8URJ - chains C and G of the 7 polymer chains in the assembly; structure by electron microscopy, 4.25 A resolution (low resolution: residue-level contacts below are approximate; hydrogen-bond / salt-bridge calls are withheld).

Chain C:
Name: Exportin-1
From: Homo sapiens
UniProtKB: O14980 (XPO1_HUMAN); residue numbers follow UniProt; this construct covers 1-1056
Sequence (1062 residues; row label = number of the first residue in the row; numbers below 1 keep their minus sign (Gly-5 is residue -5)):
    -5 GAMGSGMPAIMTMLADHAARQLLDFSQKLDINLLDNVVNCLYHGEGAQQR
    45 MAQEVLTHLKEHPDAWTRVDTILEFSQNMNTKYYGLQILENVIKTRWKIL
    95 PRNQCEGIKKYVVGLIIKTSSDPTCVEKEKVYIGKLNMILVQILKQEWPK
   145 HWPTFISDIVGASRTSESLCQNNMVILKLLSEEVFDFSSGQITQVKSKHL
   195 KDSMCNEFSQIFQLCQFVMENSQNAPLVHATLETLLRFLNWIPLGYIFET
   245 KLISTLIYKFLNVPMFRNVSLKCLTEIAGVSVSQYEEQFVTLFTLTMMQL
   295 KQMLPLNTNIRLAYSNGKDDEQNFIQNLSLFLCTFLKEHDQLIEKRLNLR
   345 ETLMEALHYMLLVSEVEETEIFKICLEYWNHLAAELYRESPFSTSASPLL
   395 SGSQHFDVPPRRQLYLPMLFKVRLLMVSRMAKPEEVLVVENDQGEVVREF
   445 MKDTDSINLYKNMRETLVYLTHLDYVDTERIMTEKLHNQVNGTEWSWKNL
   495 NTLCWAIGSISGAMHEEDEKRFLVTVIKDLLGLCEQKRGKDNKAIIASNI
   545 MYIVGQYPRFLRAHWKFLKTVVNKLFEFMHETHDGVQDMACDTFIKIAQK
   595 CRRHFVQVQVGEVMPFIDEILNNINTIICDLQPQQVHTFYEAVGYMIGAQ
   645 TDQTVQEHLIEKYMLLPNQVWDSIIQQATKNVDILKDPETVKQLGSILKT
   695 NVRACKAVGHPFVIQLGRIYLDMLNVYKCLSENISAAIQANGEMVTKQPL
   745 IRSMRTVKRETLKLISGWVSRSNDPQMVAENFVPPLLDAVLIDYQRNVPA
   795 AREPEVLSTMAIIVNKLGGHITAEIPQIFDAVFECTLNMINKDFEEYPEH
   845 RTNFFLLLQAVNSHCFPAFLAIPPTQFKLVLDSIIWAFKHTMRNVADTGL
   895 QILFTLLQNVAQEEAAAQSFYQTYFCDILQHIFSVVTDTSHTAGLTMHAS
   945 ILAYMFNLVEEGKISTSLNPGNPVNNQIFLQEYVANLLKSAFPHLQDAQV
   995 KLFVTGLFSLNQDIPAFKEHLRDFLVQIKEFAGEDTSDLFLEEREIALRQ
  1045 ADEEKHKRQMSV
Not modelled in the structure: -5 to 6
Sequence notes: expression tag (-5 to 0)
Curated features (UniProtKB/Swiss-Prot):
  - region: Pro411 to Phe414 (Necessary for HTLV-1 Rex multimerization), Val800 to Pro820 (Interaction with HIV-1 Rev)
  - modified residue: Ser391 (Phosphoserine), Lys446 (N6-acetyllysine), Thr448 (Phosphothreonine), Ser450 (Phosphoserine), Tyr454 (Phosphotyrosine), Lys693 (N6-acetyllysine), Ser1031 (Phosphoserine)
  - mutagenesis: Ser191 (S191A: Does not abolish Rex-mediated mRNA export), Val284 (V284E: Does not abolish Rex-mediated mRNA export), Asp334 (D334G: Does not abolish Rex-mediated mRNA export), Ile337 (I337L: Does not abolish Rex-mediated mRNA export), Thr346 (T346A: Does not abolish Rex-mediated mRNA export), Val402 (V402I: Does not abolish Rex-mediated mRNA export), Pro411 (P411T: Strongly abolishes interaction with Rex and RANBP3, abolishes Rex-mediated mRNA export. Does not abolish interaction with RANBP3; when associated with S-414. Abolishes Rex multimerization ...), Met412 (M412V: Does not abolish interaction with Rex and RANBP3, and Rex-mediated mRNA export), Phe414 (F414S: Strongly abolishes interaction with Rex and RANBP3, abolishes Rex-mediated mRNA export. Does not abolish interaction with RANBP3; when associated with T-411. Abolishes Rex multimerization ...), Glu428 to Asp447 (Abolishes Ran binding activity in absence of cargo and abolishes partially Ran binding activity in presence of cargo), Val430 to Lys446 (Partially restores Ran binding activity in presence of cargo), Val430 to Val433 (Abolishes Ran binding activity both in absence or presence of cargo), 13 further mutagenesis entries in UniProt

Chain G:
Molecule: Hiv-1 rre
Sequence (355 nucleotides; numbered 1 to 540; 185 numbers in that range are skipped by the numbering (no residue carries them; nothing is unmodelled there); the number before each row is that of its first residue):
     1 UGAACCAUUAGGAAUAGCACCCACCAAGGCAAAGAGAAGAGUGGUGCAGA
    51 GAGAAAAAAGAGCAGUGGGAAUAGUAGGAGCUAUGUUCCUUGGGUUCUUG
   101 GGAGCAGCAGGAAGCACUAUGGGCGCAGUGUCAUUGACGCUGACGGUACA
   151 GGC
   339 CAGACAAUUAUUGUCUGGUAUAGUGCAACAGCAGAACAAUUUGCUGAGGG
   389 CUAUUGAGGCGCAACAACAUCUGUUGCAACUCACAGUCUGGGGCAUCAAG
   439 CAGCUCCAAGCAAGAAUCCUGGCUGUGGAAAGAUACCUAAGGGAUCAACA
   489 GCUCCUAGGGGAAUUCGGUUGCUCUGGAAAACUCAUUUGCACCACUGCUG
   539 UG
Not modelled in the structure: 1-118, 339-355, 360-540
Sequence notes: engineered mutation A447 (G7960 in 328658), A454 (G7967 in 328658); conflict G499 (A8012 in 328658), A500 (U8013 in 328658), A501 (U8014 in 328658), U503 (G8016 in 328658), C504 (G8017 in 328658)

Interface between chain C and chain G:
Contacting residue pairs (14; chain C residue first):
  Lys455(C) - G128(G)
  Lys455(C) - U129(G)
  Arg458(C) - A143(G)
  Val462(C) - A143(G)
  Ser503(C) - A143(G)
  Ser505(C) - A143(G)
  Gly506(C) - A143(G)
  Arg556(C) - U147(G)
  Arg597(C) - G145(G)
  Arg597(C) - G146(G)
  Arg597(C) - U147(G)
  His598(C) - U147(G)
  Thr940(C) - A133(G)
  Ile1008(C) - A133(G)
Also at the interface, not in a pair above, chain C (14 interface residues in all): Ile504, Ala507, Lys594
Also at the interface, not in a pair above, chain G (8 interface residues in all): C144

Overview:
14 residues of chain C and 8 residues of chain G are in contact. From UniProt: 26 mutagenesis sites on chain
C.
Here chain C is Exportin-1 (Homo sapiens) and chain G is Hiv-1 rre. Entry 8URJ (Cryo-EM structure of the HIV-1
nuclear export complex) was determined by electron microscopy.
